PDB entry 4FA7 | X-ray diffraction, 2.50 A resolution | chains A and C of the 3 polymer chains in the assembly

Chain A:
Molecule: Cytochrome c oxidase subunit 1
From: Thermus thermophilus
Notes: EC 1.9.3.1
UniProt: Q5SJ79 (COX1_THET8); numbering as in UniProt (aligned over 2-562)
Sequence (568 residues; each row starts with the number of its first residue; numbers below 1 keep their minus sign (Met-5 is residue -5)):
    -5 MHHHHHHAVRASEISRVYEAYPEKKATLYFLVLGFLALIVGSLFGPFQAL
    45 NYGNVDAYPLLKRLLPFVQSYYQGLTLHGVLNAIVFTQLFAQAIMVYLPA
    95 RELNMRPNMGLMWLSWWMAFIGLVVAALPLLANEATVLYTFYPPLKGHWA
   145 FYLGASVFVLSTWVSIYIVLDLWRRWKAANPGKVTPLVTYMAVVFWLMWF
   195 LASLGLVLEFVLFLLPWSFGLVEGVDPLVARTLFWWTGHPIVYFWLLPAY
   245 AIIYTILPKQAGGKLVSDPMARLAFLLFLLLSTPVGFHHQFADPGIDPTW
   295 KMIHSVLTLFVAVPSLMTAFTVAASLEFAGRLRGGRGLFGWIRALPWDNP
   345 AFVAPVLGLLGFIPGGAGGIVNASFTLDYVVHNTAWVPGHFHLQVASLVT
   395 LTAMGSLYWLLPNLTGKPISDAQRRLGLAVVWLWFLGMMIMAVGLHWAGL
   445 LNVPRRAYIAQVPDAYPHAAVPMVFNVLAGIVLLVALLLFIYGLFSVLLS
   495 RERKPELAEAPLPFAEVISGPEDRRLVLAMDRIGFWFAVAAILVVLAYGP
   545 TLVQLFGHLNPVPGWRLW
Disordered / not traced: -5 to 14, 514-515
Construct notes: expression tag (-5 to 1); engineered mutation Phe204 (Ala in Q5SJ79)
Curated features (UniProtKB/Swiss-Prot):
  - binding site (Fe(II)-heme a): His72, His386
  - binding site (Cu cation): His233, Tyr237, His282, His283
  - binding site (heme a3): His384
  - cross-link: His233 to Tyr237 (1'-histidyl-3'-tyrosine (His-Tyr))
Ion coordination: heme Fe: His72, His386; Cu ion: His233, His282, His283 (together with hydrogen peroxide); heme-as Fe: His384 (together with hydrogen peroxide)
Small-molecule neighbours:
  - heme-as (HAS): Tyr133, Thr134, Trp229, Val236, Tyr237, Trp239, Leu240, Tyr244, His282, His283, Thr302, Val305, Ala306, Ser309, Leu310, Thr312, Ala313, Val316, Ala317, Leu320, Trp335, Ile336, Trp341, Val350, Leu353, Leu354, Phe356, Ile357, Gly360, Gly363, Ile364, Asn366, Ala367, Asp372, His376, Asn377, Val381, His384, Phe385, Gln388, Val389, Val393, Arg449, Arg450
  - heme (HEM): Leu32, Ser36, Gly39, Pro40, Gln42, Ala43, Tyr46, Tyr65, Leu69, His72, Gly73, Asn76, Ala77, Phe80, Thr81, Leu132, Tyr133, Pro382, Phe385, His386, Val389, Ala390, Thr394, Trp428, Met432, Met435, Arg449, Arg450, Ala451, Leu477
  - hydrogen peroxide (PEO): Gly232, His233, Val236, His282, His283, His384

Chain C:
Molecule: Cytochrome c oxidase polypeptide 2A
From: Thermus thermophilus
Notes: EC 1.9.3.1
UniProt: P82543 (COXA_THET8); numbering as in UniProt (aligned over 1-34)
Sequence (34 residues; row label = number of the first residue in the row):
     1 MEEKPKGALAVILVLTLTILVFWLGVYAVFFARG
Disordered / not traced: 1-3
Curated features (UniProtKB/Swiss-Prot):
  - modified residue: Met1 (N-formylmethionine)

Interface between chain A and chain C:
Pairs across the interface (38; chain A residue first):
  Ala313(A) - Leu15(C)  hydrophobic
  Phe314(A) - Ala8(C)  hydrophobic
  Phe314(A) - Ile12(C)  hydrophobic
  Ala317(A) - Ala8(C)
  Ala318(A) - Ala8(C)  hydrophobic
  Glu321(A) - Pro5(C)
  Glu321(A) - Lys6(C)  hydrogen bond (side chain-backbone)
  Glu321(A) - Gly7(C)  hydrogen bond (side chain-backbone)
  Glu321(A) - Ala8(C)  hydrogen bond (side chain-backbone)
  Arg325(A) - Lys6(C)
  Gly331(A) - Lys6(C)
  Leu332(A) - Lys6(C)
  Trp335(A) - Gly7(C)
  Ile357(A) - Leu15(C)  hydrophobic
  Ile357(A) - Thr18(C)
  Pro358(A) - Phe22(C)
  Ala361(A) - Ile19(C)  hydrophobic
  Ala361(A) - Phe22(C)  hydrophobic
  Gly362(A) - Phe22(C)
  Ile364(A) - Ile19(C)  hydrophobic
  Ile364(A) - Trp23(C)
  Val365(A) - Phe22(C)
  Val365(A) - Trp23(C)  hydrophobic
  Val365(A) - Val26(C)  hydrophobic
  Ser368(A) - Trp23(C)  hydrogen bond
  Thr370(A) - Phe30(C)
  Leu371(A) - Trp23(C)
  Leu371(A) - Val26(C)  hydrophobic
  Leu371(A) - Tyr27(C)  hydrophobic
  Val374(A) - Val26(C)  hydrophobic
  Val374(A) - Val29(C)  hydrophobic
  Val374(A) - Phe30(C)  hydrophobic
  Val374(A) - Arg33(C)
  Trp380(A) - Phe22(C)  hydrophobic
  Trp380(A) - Val26(C)  hydrophobic
  His440(A) - Phe22(C)
  Leu444(A) - Arg33(C)  hydrogen bond (backbone-side chain)
  Asn446(A) - Arg33(C)
Also at the interface, not in a pair above, chain A (24 interface residues in all): Leu310
Also at the interface, not in a pair above, chain C (19 interface residues in all): Leu9, Ala10, Val11, Val14

Overview:
Chain A and chain C form an interface of 24 and 19 residues respectively; the contacts include 5 hydrogen
bonds. Polar contacts include Glu321(A)-Lys6(C), Glu321(A)-Gly7(C) and Glu321(A)-Ala8(C). Chain A binds heme,
heme-as and hydrogen peroxide.
Here chain A is Cytochrome c oxidase subunit 1 and chain C is Cytochrome c oxidase polypeptide 2A, both from
Thermus thermophilus. Entry 4FA7 (Structure of Recombinant Cytochrome ba3 Oxidase mutant A204F from Thermus
thermophilus) was determined by X-ray diffraction.
